PDB entry 3R68 | X-ray diffraction, 1.30 A resolution | chain A

[Chain A]
Protein: Na(+)/H(+) exchange regulatory cofactor NHE-RF3
Source organism: Mus musculus
Notes: fragment: pdz3
UniProt: Q9JIL4 (NHRF3_MOUSE); residues 238-323 here = UniProt positions 238-323
Amino-acid sequence (95 residues; row label = number of the first residue in the row):
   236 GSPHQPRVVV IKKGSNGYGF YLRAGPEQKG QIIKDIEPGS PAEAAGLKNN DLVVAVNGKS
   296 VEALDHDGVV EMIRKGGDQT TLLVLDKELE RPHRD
Disordered / not traced: 236, 261-262, 324-330
Sequence notes: expression tag (236-237, 324-330)
Metal / ion sites: Zn2+ site 1 near Glu-297 (its only coordinating residue here); Zn2+ site 2 near His-301 (its only coordinating residue here); Zn2+ site 3 near Asp-302 (its only coordinating residue here); Ca2+ near Glu-306 (its only coordinating residue here)
Swiss-Prot annotation at these positions:
  - modified residue: Ser-250 (Phosphoserine)
  - mutagenesis: Tyr-253 (Y253A: Disrupts interaction of the third PDZ domain with SCARB1. Abolishes interaction with SCARB1; when associated with A-20)
Reported in the primary citation:
  - Zn2+ coordination: His-301, Asp-302
  - mutagenesis - Y253A: abolished binding to Na(+)/H(+) exchange regulatory cofactor NHE-RF3 (chain A)

[Overview]
Curated annotation (UniProt) lists one mutagenesis site. The paper reports that Y253A abolishes binding to
Na(+)/H(+) exchange regulatory cofactor NHE-RF3 (chain A); Zn2+ coordination by His-301 and Asp-302.
Chain A is Na(+)/H(+) exchange regulatory cofactor NHE-RF3 (Mus musculus); the structure, Molecular Analysis
of the PDZ3 domain of PDZK1, was determined by X-ray diffraction together with 3R69 from the same study.
